8OLE - chains X and Y of the 3 polymer chains in the assembly; structure by electron microscopy, 4.40 A resolution (low resolution: residue-level contacts below are approximate; hydrogen-bond / salt-bridge calls are withheld).

== Chain X (and Y) ==
Name: Outer capsid protein VP4
Notes: chain Y of this document is another copy of the same molecule, construct and numbering; everything in this record applies to it too
Reference sequence: A0A060IEP4 (A0A060IEP4_9VIRU); residue numbers follow UniProt; this construct covers 1-776
Sequence (776 residues; numbered 1 to 776; the number before each row is that of its first residue):
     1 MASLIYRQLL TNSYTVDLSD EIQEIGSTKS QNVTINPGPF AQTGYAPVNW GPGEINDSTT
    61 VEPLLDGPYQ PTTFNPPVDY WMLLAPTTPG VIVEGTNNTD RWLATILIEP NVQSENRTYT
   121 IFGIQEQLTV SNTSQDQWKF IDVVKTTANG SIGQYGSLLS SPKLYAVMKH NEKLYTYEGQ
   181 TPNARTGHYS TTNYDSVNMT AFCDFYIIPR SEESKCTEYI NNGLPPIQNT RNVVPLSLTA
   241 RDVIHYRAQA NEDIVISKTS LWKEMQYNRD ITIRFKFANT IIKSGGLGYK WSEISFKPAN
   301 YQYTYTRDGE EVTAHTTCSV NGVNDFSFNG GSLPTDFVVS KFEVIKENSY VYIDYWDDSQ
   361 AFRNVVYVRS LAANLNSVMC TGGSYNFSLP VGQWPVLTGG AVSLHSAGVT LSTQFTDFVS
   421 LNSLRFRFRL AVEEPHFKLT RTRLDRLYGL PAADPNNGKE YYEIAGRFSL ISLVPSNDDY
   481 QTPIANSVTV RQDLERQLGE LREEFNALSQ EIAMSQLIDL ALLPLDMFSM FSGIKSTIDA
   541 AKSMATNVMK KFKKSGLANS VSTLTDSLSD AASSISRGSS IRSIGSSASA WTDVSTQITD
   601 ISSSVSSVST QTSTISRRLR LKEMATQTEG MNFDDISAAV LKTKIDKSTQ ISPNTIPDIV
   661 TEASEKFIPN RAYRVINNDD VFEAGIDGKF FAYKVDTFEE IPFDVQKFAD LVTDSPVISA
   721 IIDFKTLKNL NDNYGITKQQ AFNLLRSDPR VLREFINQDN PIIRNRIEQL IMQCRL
What the authors report for this chain:
  - post-translational modification sites: R231, R241, R247 (citing earlier work)
  - post-translational modification sites: K258 (proposed by the authors, not directly observed)

== How chain X and chain Y interact ==
Pairs across the interface (260; chain X residue first):
  L10(X) with D526(Y); F528(Y)
  T11(X) with D526(Y); F528(Y)
  S13(X) with F528(Y); K542(Y)
  Y14(X) with N12(Y); T15(Y); M527(Y)
  V16(X) with K542(Y)
  D17(X) with K542(Y); T546(Y)
  L18(X) with S19(Y); I22(Y)
  D20(X) with K542(Y)
  I22(X) with I22(Y)
  I25(X) with G26(Y); Q31(Y)
  S27(X) with Q31(Y)
  T28(X) with Q31(Y)
  K29(X) with N32(Y); T34(Y)
  S30(X) with V33(Y); T34(Y)
  Q31(X) with T34(Y)
  N32(X) with I35(Y)
  V33(X) with N36(Y)
  T34(X) with T482(Y); P483(Y); I484(Y)
  I35(X) with P39(Y); Q481(Y)
  N36(X) with Y480(Y)
  P37(X) with Y480(Y)
  G38(X) with Y480(Y)
  T43(X) with E264(Y)
  G44(X) with R369(Y)
  Y45(X) with R369(Y)
  I55(X) with N321(Y); Y352(Y)
  N56(X) with I55(Y); N321(Y)
  D57(X) with N321(Y); V323(Y)
  S58(X) with V323(Y)
  T59(X) with V323(Y)
  V61(X) with D325(Y); F326(Y)
  P63(X) with F326(Y)
  P68(X) with N329(Y)
  Q70(X) with Q70(Y); S332(Y)
  P71(X) with Q70(Y)
  T72(X) with Q70(Y); P71(Y)
  P226(X) with R443(Y); L444(Y); D445(Y)
  I227(X) with L444(Y); D445(Y); R446(Y)
  Q228(X) with R446(Y); Y448(Y)
  N229(X) with Y448(Y)
  R231(X) with V432(Y); E433(Y); P435(Y); H436(Y); F437(Y); Y448(Y)
  N232(X) with E433(Y); E434(Y)
  V233(X) with V432(Y)
  V234(X) with V432(Y); E433(Y); E434(Y)
  L236(X) with H405(Y)
  R241(X) with N376(Y); S377(Y)
  H245(X) with D270(Y); A465(Y); R467(Y)
  R247(X) with D270(Y); R467(Y)
  A248(X) with D270(Y); R307(Y); R467(Y)
  Q249(X) with R307(Y); R467(Y)
  A250(X) with R307(Y)
  N251(X) with N268(Y); R269(Y); D270(Y); R307(Y); D308(Y); R467(Y)
  E252(X) with Y267(Y); N268(Y); R269(Y); A361(Y)
  D253(X) with N268(Y)
  I254(X) with M265(Y); Q266(Y)
  V255(X) with E264(Y); M265(Y)
  I256(X) with E264(Y); M265(Y); Q266(Y)
  S257(X) with K263(Y); E264(Y); M265(Y)
  K258(X) with K263(Y); E264(Y)
  T259(X) with L261(Y); W262(Y); K263(Y); E264(Y)
  S260(X) with S260(Y); L261(Y)
  L261(X) with T259(Y); S260(Y)
  W262(X) with K258(Y); T259(Y); S260(Y); L261(Y); W262(Y)
  K263(X) with K258(Y); T259(Y)
  E264(X) with V255(Y); I256(Y); S257(Y)
  Q266(X) with D253(Y); I254(Y); V255(Y); I256(Y)
  Y267(X) with D253(Y)
  N268(X) with N251(Y); E252(Y); D253(Y)
  R269(X) with N251(Y)
  D270(X) with Y246(Y); A248(Y)
  I271(X) with Y246(Y)
  D308(X) with N251(Y)
  N321(X) with I55(Y)
  G322(X) with D57(Y)
  V323(X) with D57(Y)
  N324(X) with D57(Y); T59(Y)
  D325(X) with S58(Y); T59(Y)
  F326(X) with T59(Y); T60(Y); E62(Y); P63(Y)
  N329(X) with L65(Y); P68(Y)
  S332(X) with P68(Y); S332(Y)
  L333(X) with D204(Y)
  Y367(X) with Y367(Y); V368(Y); R369(Y); L473(Y)
  R369(X) with Y367(Y); S420(Y)
  S370(X) with F415(Y)
  L371(X) with F415(Y)
  A372(X) with F415(Y)
  N374(X) with V243(Y)
  L375(X) with V243(Y)
  N376(X) with D242(Y); V243(Y)
  S377(X) with R241(Y); D242(Y)
  G408(X) with F415(Y)
  V409(X) with T413(Y); Q414(Y); F415(Y)
  T410(X) with S412(Y); T413(Y); Q414(Y)
  L411(X) with S412(Y); T413(Y)
  S412(X) with L411(Y); S412(Y)
  T413(X) with T410(Y); L411(Y)
  Q414(X) with V409(Y); T410(Y); R427(Y)
  F415(X) with S370(Y); L371(Y); A372(Y); V409(Y)
  R427(X) with Q414(Y); F415(Y); T416(Y)
  V432(X) with R231(Y)
  E433(X) with R231(Y)
  E434(X) with R231(Y)
  H436(X) with N229(Y)
  R443(X) with L65(Y); Y206(Y); P225(Y); Q228(Y)
  L444(X) with Q228(Y)
  D445(X) with Q228(Y)
  R446(X) with I227(Y); Q228(Y); N229(Y)
  L447(X) with T230(Y)
  Y448(X) with N229(Y); T230(Y); R231(Y)
  A465(X) with V243(Y); Y246(Y)
  G466(X) with Y246(Y)
  R467(X) with A248(Y); N251(Y)
  L473(X) with W262(Y)
  K553(X) with K542(Y)
  A558(X) with F528(Y)
  T565(X) with L525(Y); S529(Y); K642(Y)
  L568(X) with L520(Y)
  S569(X) with K642(Y); T643(Y); D646(Y)
  D570(X) with K647(Y)
  A571(X) with A513(Y); Q516(Y)
  A572(X) with I512(Y); A513(Y); Q516(Y); T643(Y)
  S573(X) with E511(Y); I512(Y); A513(Y); T643(Y); K647(Y)
  S574(X) with A513(Y)
  I575(X) with E511(Y); I512(Y)
  S576(X) with E511(Y)
  S587(X) with R753(Y)
  A588(X) with S515(Y); Q516(Y); D519(Y); R753(Y)
  S589(X) with D519(Y); R753(Y)
  W591(X) with D519(Y); L523(Y)
  T626(X) with P524(Y)
  D714(X) with L522(Y); R750(Y); R753(Y)
  S715(X) with R750(Y)
Other interface residues (no listed pair), chain X (154 interface residues in all): R7, E21, E24, G67, M265, S327, G331, D336, N348, V368, A407, D479, Y480, P483, V561, S562, L564, D566, K622, Q627, T713, P716
Other interface residues (no listed pair), chain Y (144 interface residues in all): Y14, K29, P37, G38, F40, E54, V61, P235, L375, A401, L421, G466, I471, L517, S532, D539, N757

== In short ==
154 residues of chain X and 144 residues of chain Y are in contact. The paper reports modification sites
R231(X), R241(X) and R247(X) among others.
Chain X and chain Y are both Outer capsid protein VP4; the structure, Cryo-EM reconstruction of VP4 assembly
from SA11 Rotavirus Non-Tripsinized Triple Layered Particle, was determined by electron microscopy together
with 8OLB, 8OLC and 8QTZ from the same study.
